PDB entry 8PHS | electron microscopy, 2.82 A resolution | chains AB and AF of the 75 polymer chains in the assembly

# Chain AB
Protein: Major capsid protein
Organism: Borreliella burgdorferi B31
Sequence (319 residues; each row starts with the number of its first residue):
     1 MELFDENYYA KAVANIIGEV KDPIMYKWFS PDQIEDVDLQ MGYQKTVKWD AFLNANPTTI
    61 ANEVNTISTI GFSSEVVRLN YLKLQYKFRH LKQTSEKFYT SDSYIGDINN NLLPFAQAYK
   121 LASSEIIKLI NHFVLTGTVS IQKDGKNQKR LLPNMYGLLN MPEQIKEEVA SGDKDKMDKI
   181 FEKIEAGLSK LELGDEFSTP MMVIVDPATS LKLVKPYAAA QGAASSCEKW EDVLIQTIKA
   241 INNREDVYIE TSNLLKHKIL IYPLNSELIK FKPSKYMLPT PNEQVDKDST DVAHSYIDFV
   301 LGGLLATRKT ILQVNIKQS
Disordered / not traced: 1-2, 219-222

# Chain AF
Protein: Decorator protein P05
Organism: Borreliella burgdorferi B31
Sequence (190 residues; row label = number of the first residue in the row; note: 2 numbers in that range are skipped by the numbering (no residue carries them; nothing is unmodelled there)):
     1 MGDTTQLVKE YQEKRSKLEK FMKNPQHDAS LLSNSNEFRD KNVEFFASGG TRTSKFDKLE
    61 NHPFLGYPYK RGVKRVIQ
    81 EAQDNQSHYE PHVEAGGGED LYGICIDIDE FSKTATIVPI TNNFEGYLVA KDSTVKVKDK
   141 LIFNKDGALE KVTGAPNKAT INATALTDAK QISNEVYLVK VAVFGNKAMS RN
Disordered / not traced: 1-21, 81-87, 153-162, 185-192

# Interface between chain AB and chain AF
Residue-residue contacts (27):
  K87(AB) - T53(AF)  hydrogen bond (side chain-backbone)
  K87(AB) - S54(AF)
  R89(AB) - S48(AF)
  R89(AB) - D107(AF)  salt bridge
  I108(AB) - N24(AF)
  I108(AB) - H27(AF)
  N109(AB) - K23(AF)
  N109(AB) - N24(AF)
  N110(AB) - K23(AF)
  N111(AB) - N24(AF)  hydrogen bond
  N111(AB) - Q26(AF)
  N111(AB) - F46(AF)
  E125(AB) - F38(AF)
  K128(AB) - S35(AF)  hydrogen bond (side chain-backbone)
  K128(AB) - N36(AF)  hydrogen bond (side chain-backbone)
  K128(AB) - F38(AF)
  L129(AB) - F38(AF)  hydrophobic
  H132(AB) - F38(AF)
  H132(AB) - R39(AF)
  I141(AB) - R39(AF)
  I141(AB) - D40(AF)  hydrogen bond (backbone-backbone)
  Q142(AB) - R39(AF)
  Q142(AB) - D40(AF)
  K143(AB) - E37(AF)
  K143(AB) - R39(AF)
  K143(AB) - D40(AF)  hydrogen bond (backbone-side chain)
  D286(AB) - K55(AF)
Other interface residues (no listed pair), chain AB (17 interface residues in all): S140, N147, L254
Other interface residues (no listed pair), chain AF (21 interface residues in all): K41, N42, I108, D109, T167

# In short
The interface between chain AB and chain AF involves 17 residues on one side and 21 on the other; the contacts
include 6 hydrogen bonds and 1 salt bridge. Polar pairs include R89(AB)-D107(AF), K87(AB)-T53(AF) and
N111(AB)-N24(AF).
Here chain AB is Major capsid protein and chain AF is Decorator protein P05, both from Borreliella burgdorferi
B31. Entry 8PHS (Bottom cap of the Borrelia bacteriophage BB1 procapsid, fivefold-symmetrized outer shell) was
determined by electron microscopy, deposited together with 8PHP, 8PHQ and 8PHR.
